PDB entry 7BOZ | electron microscopy, 3.80 A resolution | chains h and i of the 18 polymer chains in the assembly

== Chain h (and i) ==
Molecule: N-teminal of mature bacteriophage T7 tail fiber protein gp17
Source organism: Escherichia phage T7
Notes: chain i of this document is another copy of the same molecule, construct and numbering; everything in this record applies to it too
Reference sequence: P03748 (FIBER_BPT7); numbering as in UniProt (aligned over 1-553)
Chain sequence (553 residues; numbered 1 to 553; the number before each row is that of its first residue):
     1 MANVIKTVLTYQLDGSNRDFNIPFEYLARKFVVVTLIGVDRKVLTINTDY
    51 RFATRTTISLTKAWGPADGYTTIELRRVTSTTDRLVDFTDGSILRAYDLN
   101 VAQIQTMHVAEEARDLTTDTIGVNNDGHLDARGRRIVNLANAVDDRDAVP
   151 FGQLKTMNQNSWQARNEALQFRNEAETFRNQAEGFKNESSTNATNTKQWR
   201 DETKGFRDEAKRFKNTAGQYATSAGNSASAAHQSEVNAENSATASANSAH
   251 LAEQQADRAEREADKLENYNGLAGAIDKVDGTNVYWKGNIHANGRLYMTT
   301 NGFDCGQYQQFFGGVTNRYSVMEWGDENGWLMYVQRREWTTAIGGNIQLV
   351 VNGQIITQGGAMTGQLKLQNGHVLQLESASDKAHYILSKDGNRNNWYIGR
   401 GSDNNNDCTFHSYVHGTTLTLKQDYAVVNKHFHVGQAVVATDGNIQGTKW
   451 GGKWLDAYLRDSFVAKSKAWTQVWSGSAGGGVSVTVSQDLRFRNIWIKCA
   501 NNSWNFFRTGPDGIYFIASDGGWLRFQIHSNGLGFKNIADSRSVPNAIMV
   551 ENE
Not modelled in the structure: 1-4, 126-128, 139-553 (chain i: 1-5, 125-553)

== Interface between chain h and chain i ==
Contacting residue pairs (27; chain h residue first):
  L94(h) - L94(i)  hydrophobic
  A96(h) - F88(i)
  A96(h) - T89(i)
  A96(h) - D90(i)
  L99(h) - F88(i)  hydrophobic
  L99(h) - L94(i)  hydrophobic
  N100(h) - R84(i)
  N100(h) - F88(i)  hydrogen bond (side chain-backbone)
  Q103(h) - R84(i)
  Q103(h) - V86(i)
  Q103(h) - A102(i)
  I104(h) - R84(i)
  T106(h) - T106(i)  hydrogen bond (backbone-side chain)
  M107(h) - T81(i)
  M107(h) - R84(i)
  M107(h) - T106(i)  hydrogen bond (backbone-side chain)
  A110(h) - V109(i)
  E111(h) - T81(i)
  A113(h) - A113(i)  hydrophobic
  R114(h) - T79(i)  hydrogen bond (side chain-backbone)
  R114(h) - T81(i)
  R114(h) - V109(i)
  R114(h) - A113(i)
  T117(h) - L116(i)
  T117(h) - T117(i)
  I121(h) - T120(i)
  I121(h) - I121(i)  hydrophobic
Other interface residues (no listed pair), chain i (21 interface residues in all): V78, S80, D87, Q105, A110

== In short ==
The interface between chain h and chain i involves 14 residues on one side and 21 on the other; the contacts
include 4 hydrogen bonds. Among the polar pairs are N100(h)-F88(i), T106(h)-T106(i) and M107(h)-T106(i).
Both chains are N-teminal of mature bacteriophage T7 tail fiber protein gp17 (Escherichia phage T7). Entry
7BOZ (N-teminal of mature bacteriophage T7 tail fiber protein gp17) was determined by electron microscopy
together with 7BOU, 7BOX, 7BOY and 7BP0 from the same study.
